PDB entry 4FYV | X-ray diffraction, 2.10 A resolution | chains B and D of the 4 polymer chains in the assembly

[Chain B (and D)]
Protein: Aspartate carbamoyltransferase regulatory chain
Organism: Escherichia coli
Notes: chain D of this document is another copy of the same molecule, construct and numbering; everything in this record applies to it too
Reference sequence: P0A7F3 (PYRI_ECOLI); numbering as in UniProt (aligned over 1-153)
Sequence (153 residues; row label = number of the first residue in the row):
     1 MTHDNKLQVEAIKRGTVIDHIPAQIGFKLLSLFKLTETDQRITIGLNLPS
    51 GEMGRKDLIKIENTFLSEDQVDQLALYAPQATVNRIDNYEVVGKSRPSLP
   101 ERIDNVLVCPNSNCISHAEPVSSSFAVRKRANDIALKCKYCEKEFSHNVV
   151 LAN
Not modelled in the structure: 1-9
Curated features (UniProtKB/Swiss-Prot):
  - binding site (Zn(2+)): C109, C114, C138, C141
Metal / ion sites: Zn2+: C109, C114, C138, C141
Ligand contacts: 2'-deoxycytidine-5'-triphosphate (DCP): E10, A11, I12, K13, V17, D19, H20, K60, I86, Y89, E90
What the authors report for this chain:
  - binding site for 2'-deoxycytidine-5'-triphosphate: I12, V17, D19, H20, L58, K60, I86, Y89, V91, K94
  - specificity-determining residues: K60 (proposed by the authors, not directly observed)

[How chain B and chain D interact]
Pairs across the interface (35):
  Q24(B) - T36(D)  hydrogen bond (side chain-backbone)
  Q24(B) - T38(D)  hydrogen bond (side chain-backbone)
  F27(B) - F27(D)  hydrophobic
  F27(B) - L30(D)  hydrophobic
  F27(B) - S31(D)
  F27(B) - T36(D)
  L30(B) - F27(D)  hydrophobic
  S31(B) - F27(D)
  T36(B) - Q24(D)  hydrogen bond (backbone-side chain)
  T36(B) - F27(D)
  E37(B) - Q24(D)
  T38(B) - Q24(D)
  T38(B) - N47(D)
  D39(B) - N47(D)
  D39(B) - R55(D)  salt bridge
  Q40(B) - N47(D)
  R41(B) - L46(D)
  R41(B) - N47(D)
  I42(B) - G45(D)
  I42(B) - L46(D)  hydrogen bond (backbone-backbone)
  I42(B) - N47(D)
  I42(B) - L48(D)
  T43(B) - I44(D)
  T43(B) - L48(D)
  I44(B) - T43(D)
  I44(B) - I44(D)  hydrogen bond (backbone-backbone)
  G45(B) - I42(D)
  L46(B) - T36(D)
  L46(B) - R41(D)
  L46(B) - I42(D)  hydrogen bond (backbone-backbone)
  N47(B) - T38(D)  hydrogen bond (side chain-backbone)
  N47(B) - D39(D)  hydrogen bond (side chain-backbone)
  N47(B) - Q40(D)
  N47(B) - R41(D)
  P49(B) - R41(D)
Also at the interface, not in a pair above, chain B (20 interface residues in all): E10, R55, E62
Also at the interface, not in a pair above, chain D (19 interface residues in all): E10, E37

[In short]
The interface between chain B and chain D involves 20 residues on one side and 19 on the other, with 8
hydrogen bonds and 1 salt bridge. Among the polar pairs are D39(B)-R55(D), Q24(B)-T36(D) and Q24(B)-T38(D).
The paper reports a binding site for 2'-deoxycytidine-5'-triphosphate at I12(B), V17(B) and D19(B) among
others; the specificity determinant K60(B).
Both chains are Aspartate carbamoyltransferase regulatory chain (Escherichia coli). Entry 4FYV (Aspartate
Transcarbamoylase Complexed with dCTP) was determined by X-ray diffraction (same publication as 4FYW, 4FYX and
4FYY).
